Entry 8SSO (X-ray diffraction, 1.97 A resolution); this record covers chains A and B.

# Chain A
Name: Aurora kinase A
From: Homo sapiens
Notes: EC 2.7.11.1
UniProtKB: O14965 (AURKA_HUMAN); residues 122-403 here = UniProt positions 122-403
Amino-acid sequence (285 residues; row label = number of the first residue in the row):
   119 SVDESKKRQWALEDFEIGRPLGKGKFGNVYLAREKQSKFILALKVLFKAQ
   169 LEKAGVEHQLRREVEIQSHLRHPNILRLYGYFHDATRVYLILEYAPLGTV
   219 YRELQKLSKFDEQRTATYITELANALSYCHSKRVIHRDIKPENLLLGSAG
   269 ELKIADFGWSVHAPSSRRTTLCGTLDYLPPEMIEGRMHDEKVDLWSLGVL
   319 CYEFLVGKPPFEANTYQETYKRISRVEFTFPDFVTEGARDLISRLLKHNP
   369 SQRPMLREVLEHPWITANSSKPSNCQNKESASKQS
Not modelled in the structure: 119-126, 282-288, 390-403
Differences from the reference sequence: expression tag (119-121)
Small-molecule neighbours: Danusertib (627; N-[(3E)-5-[(2R)-2-methoxy-2-phenylacetyl]pyrrolo[3,4-c]pyrazol-3(5h)-ylidene]-4-(4-methylpiperazin-1-yl)benzamide): L139, G142, V147, A160, K162, L194, L210, E211, Y212, A213, P214, L215, G216, T217, R220, E260, N261, L263, A273, S278, V279
What the authors report for this chain:
  - binding site for Danusertib: K162 (proposed by the authors, not directly observed)
  - conformationally variable residues (order/disorder transition): G276 to C290

# Chain B
Name: Mb2
From: synthetic construct
Amino-acid sequence (93 residues; row label = number of the first residue in the row):
     1 GSVSSVPTKLEVVAATPTSLLISWDAPAVTVVHYVITYGETGGNSPVQEF
    51 TVPGSKSTATISGLKPGVDYTITVYAIDFYWGSYSPISINYRT
Not modelled in the structure: 1

# Chain A / chain B interface
Contacting residue pairs (21; chain A residue first):
  E131(A) - S2(B)  hydrogen bond
  K166(A) - D78(B)  salt bridge
  K166(A) - W81(B)
  K166(A) - Y84(B)  hydrogen bond
  E175(A) - Y80(B)
  E175(A) - W81(B)  hydrogen bond
  H176(A) - Y80(B)
  L178(A) - W81(B)  hydrophobic
  R179(A) - Y80(B)  hydrogen bond (side chain-backbone)
  R179(A) - W81(B)
  Y199(A) - W81(B)  hydrophobic
  H201(A) - D78(B)
  H201(A) - W81(B)  hydrogen bond (side chain-backbone)
  H201(A) - G82(B)
  H201(A) - S83(B)  hydrogen bond (side chain-backbone)
  H201(A) - Y84(B)
  D202(A) - Y84(B)
  A203(A) - V6(B)  hydrophobic
  A203(A) - V29(B)
  A203(A) - Y84(B)
  V206(A) - W81(B)
Also at the interface, not in a pair above, chain A (12 interface residues in all): V182
Also at the interface, not in a pair above, chain B (11 interface residues in all): S4, P27

# In short
The interface between chain A and chain B involves 12 residues on one side and 11 on the other; the contacts
include 6 hydrogen bonds and 1 salt bridge. Polar pairs include K166(A)-D78(B), E131(A)-S2(B) and
K166(A)-Y84(B). Bound to chain A: Danusertib. From the paper: a binding site for Danusertib at K162(A);
conformational variability at G276(A).
Chain A is Aurora kinase A (Homo sapiens) and chain B is Mb2 (synthetic construct); the structure, AurA bound
to danusertib and inhibiting monobody Mb2, was determined by X-ray diffraction together with 8SSN and 8SSP
from the same study.
